7TK5 - chains A and E of the 27 polymer chains in the assembly; structure by electron microscopy, 7.80 A resolution (low resolution: residue-level contacts below are approximate; hydrogen-bond / salt-bridge calls are withheld).

[Chain A]
Name: ATP synthase subunit alpha
Source organism: Saccharomyces cerevisiae
Reference sequence: P07251 (ATPA_YEAST); residues 1-510 here correspond to UniProt positions 36-545 (UniProt number = residue number + 35)
Chain sequence (510 residues; numbered 1 to 510; the number before each row is that of its first residue):
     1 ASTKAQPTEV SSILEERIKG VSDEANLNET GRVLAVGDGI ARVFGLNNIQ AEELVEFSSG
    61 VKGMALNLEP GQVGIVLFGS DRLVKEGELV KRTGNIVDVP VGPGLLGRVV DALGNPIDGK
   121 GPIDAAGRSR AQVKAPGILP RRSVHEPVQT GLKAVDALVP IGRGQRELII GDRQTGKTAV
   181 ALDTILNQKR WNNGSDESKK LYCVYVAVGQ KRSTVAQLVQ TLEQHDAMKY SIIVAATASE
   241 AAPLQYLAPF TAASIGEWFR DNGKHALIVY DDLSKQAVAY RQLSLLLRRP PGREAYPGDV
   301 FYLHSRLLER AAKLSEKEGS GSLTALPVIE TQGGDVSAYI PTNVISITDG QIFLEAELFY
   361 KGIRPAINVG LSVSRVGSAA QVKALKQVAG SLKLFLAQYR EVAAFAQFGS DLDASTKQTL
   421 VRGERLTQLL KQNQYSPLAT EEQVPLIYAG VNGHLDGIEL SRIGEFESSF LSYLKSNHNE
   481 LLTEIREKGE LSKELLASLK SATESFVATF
Not modelled in the structure: 1-8, 408-409, 510
Curated features (UniProtKB/Swiss-Prot):
  - binding site (ATP): G171 to T178
  - site: S372 (Required for activity)
  - modified residue (Phosphoserine): S22, S143

[Chain E]
Name: ATP synthase subunit beta
Source organism: Saccharomyces cerevisiae
Notes: EC 7.1.2.2
Reference sequence: P00830 (ATPB_YEAST); residues 1-478 here correspond to UniProt positions 34-511 (UniProt number = residue number + 33)
Chain sequence (478 residues; each row starts with the number of its first residue):
     1 ASAAQSTPIT GKVTAVIGAI VDVHFEQSEL PAILNALEIK TPQGKLVLEV AQHLGENTVR
    61 TIAMDGTEGL VRGEKVLDTG GPISVPVGRE TLGRIINVIG EPIDERGPIK SKLRKPIHAD
   121 PPSFAEQSTS AEILETGIKV VDLLAPYARG GKIGLFGGAG VGKTVFIQEL INNIAKAHGG
   181 FSVFTGVGER TREGNDLYRE MKETGVINLE GESKVALVFG QMNEPPGARA RVALTGLTIA
   241 EYFRDEEGQD VLLFIDNIFR FTQAGSEVSA LLGRIPSAVG YQPTLATDMG LLQERITTTK
   301 KGSVTSVQAV YVPADDLTDP APATTFAHLD ATTVLSRGIS ELGIYPAVDP LDSKSRLLDA
   361 AVVGQEHYDV ASKVQETLQT YKSLQDIIAI LGMDELSEQD KLTVERARKI QRFLSQPFAV
   421 AEVFTGIPGK LVRLKDTVAS FKAVLEGKYD NIPEHAFYMV GGIEDVVAKA EKLAAEAN
Not modelled in the structure: 1-7, 476-478
Curated features (UniProtKB/Swiss-Prot):
  - binding site (ATP): G157 to T164
  - modified residue: T79 (Phosphothreonine), T204 (Phosphothreonine), S340 (Phosphoserine)

[Interface between chain A and chain E]
Contacting residue pairs (16):
  N47(A) with R72(E)
  N48(A) with R72(E)
  I49(A) with L70(E); V71(E)
  Q50(A) with L70(E)
  A51(A) with E68(E); G69(E); L70(E)
  L66(A) with V16(E); I17(E); G18(E)
  L68(A) with A15(E); V16(E)
  I138(A) with I103(E)
  S305(A) with M222(E)
  R306(A) with M222(E)
Interface residues without a listed pair, chain A (20 interface residues in all): N67, E69, P70, L139, G292, R293, Y302, S337, S374, R375
Interface residues without a listed pair, chain E (17 interface residues in all): T14, A159, G160, N195, G280, A314

[Overview]
The interface between chain A and chain E involves 20 residues on one side and 17 on the other. From UniProt:
8 ATP-binding residues on chain A; 8 ATP-binding residues on chain E.
Chain A is ATP synthase subunit alpha and chain E is ATP synthase subunit beta, both from Saccharomyces
cerevisiae; the structure, Yeast ATP synthase State 1binding(d) with 10 mM ATP backbone model, was determined
by electron microscopy, deposited together with 7TJS, 7TJT, 7TJU, 7TJV, 7TJW, 7TJX and 30 further entries.
